PDB entry 8E8M | electron microscopy, 3.13 A resolution | chains C and E of the 8 polymer chains in the assembly

Chain C:
Molecule: DNA-directed RNA polymerase subunit beta
Source organism: Mycobacterium tuberculosis
Notes: EC 2.7.7.6
Reference sequence: A5U052 (RPOB_MYCTA); residues 7-1178 here correspond to UniProt positions 6-1177 (UniProt number = residue number - 1)
Chain sequence (1172 residues; numbered 7 to 1178; the number before each row is that of its first residue):
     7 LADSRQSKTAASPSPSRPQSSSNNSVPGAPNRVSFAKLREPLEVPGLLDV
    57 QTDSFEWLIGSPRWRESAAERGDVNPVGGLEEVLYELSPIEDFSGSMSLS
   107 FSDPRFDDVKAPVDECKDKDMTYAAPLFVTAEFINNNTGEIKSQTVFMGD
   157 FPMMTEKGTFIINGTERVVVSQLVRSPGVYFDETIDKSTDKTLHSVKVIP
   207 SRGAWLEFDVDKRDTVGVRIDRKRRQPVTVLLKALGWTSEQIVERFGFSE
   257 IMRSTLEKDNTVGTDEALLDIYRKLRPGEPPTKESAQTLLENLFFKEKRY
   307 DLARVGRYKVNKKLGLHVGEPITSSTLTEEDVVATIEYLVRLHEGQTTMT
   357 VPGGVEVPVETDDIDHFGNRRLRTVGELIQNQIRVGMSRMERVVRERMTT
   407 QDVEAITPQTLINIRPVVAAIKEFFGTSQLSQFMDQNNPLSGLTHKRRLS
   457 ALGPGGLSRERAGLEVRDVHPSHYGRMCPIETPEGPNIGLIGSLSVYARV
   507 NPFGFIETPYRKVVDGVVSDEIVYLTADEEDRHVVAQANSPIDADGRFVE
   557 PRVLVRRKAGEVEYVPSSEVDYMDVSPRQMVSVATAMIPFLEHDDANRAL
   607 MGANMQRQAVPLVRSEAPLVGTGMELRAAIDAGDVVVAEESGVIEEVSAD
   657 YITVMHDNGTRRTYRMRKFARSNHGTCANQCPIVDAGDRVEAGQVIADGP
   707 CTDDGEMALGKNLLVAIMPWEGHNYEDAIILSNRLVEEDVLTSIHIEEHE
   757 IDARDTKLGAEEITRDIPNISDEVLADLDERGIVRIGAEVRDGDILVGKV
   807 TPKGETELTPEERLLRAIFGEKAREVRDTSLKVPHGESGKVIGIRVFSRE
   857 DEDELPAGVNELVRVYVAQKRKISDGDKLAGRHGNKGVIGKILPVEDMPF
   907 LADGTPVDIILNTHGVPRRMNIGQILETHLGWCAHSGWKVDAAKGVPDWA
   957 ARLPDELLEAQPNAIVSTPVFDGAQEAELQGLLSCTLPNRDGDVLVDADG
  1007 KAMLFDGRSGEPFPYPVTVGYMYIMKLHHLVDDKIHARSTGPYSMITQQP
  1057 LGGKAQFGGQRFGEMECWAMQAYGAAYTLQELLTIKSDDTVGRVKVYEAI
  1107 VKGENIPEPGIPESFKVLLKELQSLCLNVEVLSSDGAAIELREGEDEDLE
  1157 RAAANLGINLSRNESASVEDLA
Unresolved in the structure: 7-29, 1140-1178

Chain E:
Molecule: DNA-directed RNA polymerase subunit omega
Source organism: Mycobacterium tuberculosis
Notes: EC 2.7.7.6
Reference sequence: A0A0T9N9K3 (A0A0T9N9K3_MYCTX); residues 1-110 here correspond to UniProt positions 40-149 (UniProt number = residue number + 39)
Chain sequence (110 residues; each row starts with the number of its first residue):
     1 VSISQSDASLAAVPAVDQFDPSSGASGGYDTPLGITNPPIDELLDRVSSK
    51 YALVIYAAKRARQINDYYNQLGEGILEYVGPLVEPGLQEKPLSIALREIH
   101 ADLLEHTEGE
Unresolved in the structure: 1-26, 110

Interface between chain C and chain E:
Residue-residue contacts (10; chain C residue first):
  Tyr1079(C) with Tyr51(E)
  Tyr1083(C) with Ile55(E), hydrophobic
  Gly1109(C) with Asn65(E); Asn69(E)
  Glu1110(C) with Asn65(E); Asn69(E)
  Asn1111(C) with Arg62(E); Asn65(E), hydrogen bond; Asp66(E), hydrogen bond
  Ile1112(C) with Arg62(E), hydrogen bond (backbone-side chain)
Interface residues without a listed pair, chain C (7 interface residues in all): Gly1080

Summary:
The interface between chain C and chain E involves 7 residues on one side and 6 on the other; the contacts
include 3 hydrogen bonds. Among the polar pairs are Asn1111(C)-Asn65(E), Asn1111(C)-Asp66(E) and
Ile1112(C)-Arg62(E).
Here chain C is DNA-directed RNA polymerase subunit beta and chain E is DNA-directed RNA polymerase subunit
omega, both from Mycobacterium tuberculosis. Entry 8E8M (Mycobacterium tuberculosis RNAP paused elongation
complex) was determined by electron microscopy, deposited together with 8E74, 8E79, 8E82 and 8E95.
